Entry 6H3X (X-ray diffraction, 2.09 A resolution); this record covers chain A.

== Chain A ==
Protein: Polyprotein
Source organism: Oropouche virus
Notes: fragment: Glycoprotein Gc Head Domain
UniProtKB: A0A0D4BSW3 (A0A0D4BSW3_9VIRU); numbering as in UniProt (aligned over 482-703)
Chain sequence (231 residues; row label = number of the first residue in the row):
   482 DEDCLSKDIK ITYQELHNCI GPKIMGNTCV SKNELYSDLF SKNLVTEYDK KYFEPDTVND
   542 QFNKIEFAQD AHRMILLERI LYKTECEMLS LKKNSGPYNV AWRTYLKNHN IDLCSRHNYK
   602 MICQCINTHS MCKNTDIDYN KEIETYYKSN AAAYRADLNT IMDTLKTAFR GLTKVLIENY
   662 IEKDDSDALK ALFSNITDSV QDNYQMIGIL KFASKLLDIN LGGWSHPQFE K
Disordered / not traced: 703-712
Construct notes: expression tag (704-712)
Cystine bridges: Cys-485/Cys-500, Cys-510/Cys-567, Cys-595/Cys-604, Cys-606/Cys-613
Glycans and other covalent adducts: N-acetylglucosamine (NAG) linked to Asn-676

== In short ==
Covalently linked N-acetylglucosamine: at Asn-676.
Chain A is Polyprotein (Oropouche virus); the structure, Oropouche Virus Glycoprotein Gc Head Domain, was
determined by X-ray diffraction (same publication as 6H3S, 6H3U, 6H3V and 6H3W).
